PDB entry 7U0F | electron microscopy, 3.53 A resolution | chains D and E of the 10 polymer chains in the assembly

[Chain D]
Molecule: Tubulin beta chain
From: Sus scrofa
UniProt: P02554 (TBB_PIG); numbering as in UniProt (aligned over 1-445)
Sequence (445 residues; row label = number of the first residue in the row):
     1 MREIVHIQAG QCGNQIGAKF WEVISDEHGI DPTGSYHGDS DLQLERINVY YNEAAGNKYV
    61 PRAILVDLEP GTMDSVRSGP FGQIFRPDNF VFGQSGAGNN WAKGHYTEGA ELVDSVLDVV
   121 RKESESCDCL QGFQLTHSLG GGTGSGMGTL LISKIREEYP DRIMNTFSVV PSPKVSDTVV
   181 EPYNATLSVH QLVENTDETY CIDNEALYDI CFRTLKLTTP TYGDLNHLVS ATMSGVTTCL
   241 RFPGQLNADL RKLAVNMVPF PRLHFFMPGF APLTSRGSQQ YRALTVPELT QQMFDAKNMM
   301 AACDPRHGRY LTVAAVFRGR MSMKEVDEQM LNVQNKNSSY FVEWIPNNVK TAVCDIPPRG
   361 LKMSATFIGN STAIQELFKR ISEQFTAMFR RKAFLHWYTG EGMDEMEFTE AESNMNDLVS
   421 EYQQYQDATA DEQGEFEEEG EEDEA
Unresolved in the structure: 445
UniProt features mapped onto this chain:
  - motif: M1 to I4 (MREI motif)
  - binding site (GTP): Q11, E69, S138, G142, T143, G144, N204, N226
  - binding site (Mg(2+)): E69
  - modified residue: S40 (Phosphoserine), K58 (N6-acetyllysine), S172 (Phosphoserine), T285 (Phosphothreonine), T290 (Phosphothreonine), R318 (Omega-N-methylarginine), E438 (5-glutamyl polyglutamate)
  - cross-link (Glycyl lysine isopeptide (Lys-Gly)): K58 (interchain with G-Cter in ubiquitin), K324 (interchain with G-Cter in ubiquitin)
Reported in the primary citation:
  - conformationally variable residues (loop rearrangement): Y281

[Chain E]
Molecule: Protein Rev
From: Human immunodeficiency virus 1
UniProt: P04616 (REV_HV1B1); residues 1-116 here = UniProt positions 1-116
Sequence (116 residues; row label = number of the first residue in the row):
     1 MAGRSGDSDE DLLKAVRLIK FLYQSNPPPN PEGTRQARRN RRRRWRERQR QIHSISERIL
    61 STYLGRSAEP VPLQLPPLER LTLDCNEDCG TSGTQGVGSP QILVESPTVL ESGAKE
Unresolved in the structure: 1-10, 66-116

[Chain D / chain E interface]
Pairs across the interface - 14 pairs, chain D then chain E:
  Q424(D) with E32(E)
  A428(D) with P31(E); E32(E)
  T429(D) with P31(E); G33(E); R35(E)
  Q433(D) with R38(E), hydrogen bond (backbone-side chain)
  G434(D) with P31(E)
  F436(D) with P29(E), hydrophobic; P31(E), hydrophobic
  E439(D) with R42(E), salt bridge
  D443(D) with W45(E)
  E444(D) with Y23(E); N26(E), hydrogen bond
Other interface residues (no listed pair), chain D (10 interface residues in all): S338
Other interface residues (no listed pair), chain E (11 interface residues in all): N30

[Summary]
10 residues of chain D face 11 of chain E across their interface, with 2 hydrogen bonds and 1 salt bridge.
Polar pairs include E439(D)-R42(E), Q433(D)-R38(E) and E444(D)-N26(E). From UniProt: 8 GTP-binding residues
and Mg2+-binding residue E69(D) on chain D. From the paper: conformational variability at Y281(D).
Chain D is Tubulin beta chain (Sus scrofa) and chain E is Protein Rev (Human immunodeficiency virus 1); the
structure, HIV-1 Rev in complex with tubulin, was determined by electron microscopy.
